6VOY - chains D and E of the 12 polymer chains in the assembly; structure by electron microscopy, 3.70 A resolution.

[Chain D]
Name: DNA-binding protein 7d
From: Saccharolobus solfataricus (strain ATCC 35092 / DSM 1617 / JCM 11322 / P2)
Reference sequence: chimeric construct of P39476, A0A1Y1CAW1: residues -74 to -11 from P39476 (DN7D_SACS2) positions 1-64 (UniProt number = residue number + 75); residues 1-295 from A0A1Y1CAW1 positions 569-863 (UniProt number = residue number + 568)
Amino-acid sequence (390 residues; each row starts with the number of its first residue; numbers below 1 keep their minus sign (Met-94 is residue -94)):
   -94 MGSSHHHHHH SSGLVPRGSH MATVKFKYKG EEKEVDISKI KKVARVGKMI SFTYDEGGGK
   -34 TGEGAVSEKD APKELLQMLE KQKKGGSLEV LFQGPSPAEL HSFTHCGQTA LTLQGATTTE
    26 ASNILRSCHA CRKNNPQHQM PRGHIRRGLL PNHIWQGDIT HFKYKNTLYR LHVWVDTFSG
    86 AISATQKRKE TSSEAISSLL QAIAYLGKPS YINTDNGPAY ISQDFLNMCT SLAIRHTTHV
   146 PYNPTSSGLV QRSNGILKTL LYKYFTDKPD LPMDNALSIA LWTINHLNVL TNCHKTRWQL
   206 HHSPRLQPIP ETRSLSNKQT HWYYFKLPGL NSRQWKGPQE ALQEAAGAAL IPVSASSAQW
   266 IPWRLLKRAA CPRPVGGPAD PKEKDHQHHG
Not modelled in the structure: -94 to 0, 37-51, 275-295
Differences from the reference sequence: expression tag (-94 to -75); engineered mutation Ala-51 (Trp24 in P39476); conflict Glu-32 (Arg43 in P39476), Gln156 (Glu724 in A0A1Y1CAW1); linker (-10 to 0)
Swiss-Prot annotation at these positions:
  - modified residue (N6-methyllysine): Lys-70, Lys-68, Lys-14, Lys-12, Lys-11
Metal / ion sites: Zn2+: His6, His10, Cys33, Cys36

[Chain E]
Name: Serine/threonine-protein phosphatase 2A 56 kDa regulatory subunit gamma isoform
From: Homo sapiens
Reference sequence: Q13362 (2A5G_HUMAN); numbering as in UniProt (aligned over 30-372)
Amino-acid sequence (343 residues; each row starts with the number of its first residue):
    30 IRDVPPADQE KLFIQKLRQC CVLFDFVSDP LSDLKWKEVK RAALSEMVEY ITHNRNVITE
    90 PIYPEVVHMF AVNMFRTLPP SSNPTGAEFD PEEDEPTLEA AWPHLQLVYE FFLRFLESPD
   150 FQPNIAKKYI DQKFVLQLLE LFDSEDPRER DFLKTTLHRI YGKFLGLRAY IRKQINNIFY
   210 RFIYETEHHN GIAELLEILG SIINGFALPL KEEHKIFLLK VLLPLHKVKS LSVYHPQLAY
   270 CVVQFLEKDS TLTEPVVMAL LKYWPKTHSP KEVMFLNELE EILDVIEPSE FVKIMEPLFR
   330 QLAKCVSSPH FQVAERALYY WNNEYIMSLI SDNAAKILPI MFP
Not modelled in the structure: 34, 110-124

[Interface between chain D and chain E]
Contacting residue pairs - 33 pairs, chain D then chain E:
  Arg52(D) - Asn306(E)  hydrogen bond (backbone-side chain)
  Arg52(D) - Glu310(E)  hydrogen bond (backbone-side chain)
  Arg52(D) - Arg345(E)
  Gly53(D) - Asn306(E)  hydrogen bond (backbone-side chain)
  Leu55(D) - Glu310(E)
  Val145(D) - Tyr348(E)
  Asn197(D) - Pro176(E)
  His199(D) - Arg177(E)  hydrogen bond
  Leu211(D) - Glu226(E)
  Gln212(D) - His187(E)  hydrogen bond (backbone-side chain)
  Gln212(D) - Ser230(E)
  Pro213(D) - Ser230(E)
  Pro213(D) - Asn233(E)
  Ile214(D) - Tyr190(E)
  Ile214(D) - Gly191(E)
  Ile214(D) - Arg197(E)
  Ile214(D) - Ser230(E)  hydrogen bond (backbone-backbone)
  Ile214(D) - Ile231(E)  hydrophobic
  Ile214(D) - Gly234(E)  hydrogen bond (backbone-backbone)
  Pro215(D) - Gly234(E)
  Glu216(D) - Gly234(E)  hydrogen bond (backbone-backbone)
  Glu216(D) - Phe235(E)
  Glu216(D) - Ala236(E)  hydrogen bond (side chain-backbone)
  Glu216(D) - Leu239(E)
  Ser219(D) - Gly191(E)
  Ser219(D) - Lys192(E)  hydrogen bond (backbone-side chain)
  Ser219(D) - Leu194(E)
  Ser219(D) - Arg197(E)  hydrogen bond
  Leu220(D) - Lys192(E)
  Ser221(D) - Lys192(E)  hydrogen bond
  Lys223(D) - Glu146(E)
  Glu245(D) - Arg84(E)
  Ser261(D) - His82(E)  hydrogen bond (backbone-side chain)
Interface residues without a listed pair, chain D (24 interface residues in all): Leu54, Pro56, Asn148, Thr217, Leu247, Ser262
Interface residues without a listed pair, chain E (31 interface residues in all): Thr81, Pro125, Leu127, Phe193, Ile227, Pro265, Glu309, Gln341

[Summary]
Chain D and chain E form an interface of 24 and 31 residues respectively, with 13 hydrogen bonds. Polar
contacts include Arg52(D)-Asn306(E), Arg52(D)-Glu310(E) and Gly53(D)-Asn306(E). His6(D), His10(D), Cys33(D)
and Cys36(D) form the Zn2+ site.
Chain D is DNA-binding protein 7d (Saccharolobus solfataricus (strain ATCC 35092 / DSM 1617 / JCM 11322 / P2))
and chain E is Serine/threonine-protein phosphatase 2A 56 kDa regulatory subunit gamma isoform (Homo sapiens);
the structure, Cryo-EM structure of HTLV-1 instasome, was determined by electron microscopy.
